PDB entry 2B2E | X-ray diffraction, 3.15 A resolution | chains R and B of the 5 polymer chains in the assembly

== Chain R ==
Molecule: 19-nt RNA strand
Sequence (19 nucleotides; numbered 300 to 318; the number before each row is that of its first residue):
   300 ACAUGAGGAU UACCCAUGU
Unresolved in the structure: 300-301, 318

== Chain B ==
Molecule: Coat protein
From: Enterobacterio phage MS2
UniProt: P03612 (COAT_BPMS2); residues 1-129 here = UniProt positions 1-129
Sequence (129 residues; each row starts with the number of its first residue):
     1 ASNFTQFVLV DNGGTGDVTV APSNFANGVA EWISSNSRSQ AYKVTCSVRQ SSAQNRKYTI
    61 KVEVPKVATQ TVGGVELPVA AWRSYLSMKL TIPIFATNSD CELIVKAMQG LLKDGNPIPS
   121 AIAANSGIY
Sequence notes: engineered mutation Ser87 (Asn in P03612), Lys89 (Glu in P03612)
Reported in the primary citation:
  - mutagenesis - N87S: decreased binding to MS2 operator (citing earlier work)
  - mutagenesis - N87S, N87S/E89K: increased binding to Qbeta stem-loop (citing earlier work)

== Interface between chain R and chain B ==
Pairs across the interface - 18 pairs, chain R then chain B:
  G304(R) - Lys61(B)  salt bridge to the phosphate
  A305(R) - Val29(B)  base contact
  A305(R) - Thr45(B)  hydrogen bond to the base
  A305(R) - Ser47(B)  hydrogen bond to the base
  A305(R) - Arg49(B)  sugar contact
  A305(R) - Thr59(B)  base contact
  A305(R) - Lys61(B)  salt bridge to the phosphate
  A305(R) - Lys89(B)  salt bridge to the phosphate
  G306(R) - Arg49(B)  phosphate contact
  G307(R) - Arg49(B)  salt bridge to the phosphate
  G307(R) - Ser51(B)  phosphate contact
  G307(R) - Ser52(B)  phosphate contact
  G307(R) - Lys57(B)  salt bridge to the phosphate
  A308(R) - Ser51(B)  hydrogen bond to the phosphate
  A308(R) - Ser52(B)  hydrogen bond to the phosphate
  A308(R) - Asn55(B)  hydrogen bond to the phosphate
  A308(R) - Lys57(B)  salt bridge to the phosphate
  U309(R) - Asn55(B)  phosphate contact
Other interface residues (no listed pair), chain R (7 interface residues in all): U310
Other interface residues (no listed pair), chain B (13 interface residues in all): Cys46, Thr91

== In short ==
The interface between chain R and chain B involves 7 residues on one side and 13 on the other, with 5 hydrogen
bonds and 6 salt bridges. Polar contacts include A305(R)-Thr45(B), A305(R)-Ser47(B) and A308(R)-Ser51(B). From
the paper: N87S and N87S/E89K of chain B increase binding to Qbeta stem-loop; N87S of chain B reduces binding
to MS2 operator.
Here chain R is a 19-nt RNA strand and chain B is Coat protein (Enterobacterio phage MS2). Entry 2B2E (RNA
stemloop from bacteriophage MS2 complexed with an N87S,E89K mutant MS2 capsid) was determined by X-ray
diffraction together with 1ZSE, 2B2D, 2B2G, 2BNY, 2BQ5 and 2BS1 from the same study.
